5AV6 - chains G and J of the 10 polymer chains in the assembly; structure by X-ray diffraction, 2.20 A resolution.

Chain G:
Name: Histone H2A type 1-B/E
Organism: Homo sapiens
UniProtKB: P04908 (H2A1B_HUMAN); residues 0-129 here correspond to UniProt positions 1-130 (UniProt number = residue number + 1)
Amino-acid sequence (133 residues; numbered -3 to 129; the number before each row is that of its first residue; numbers below 1 keep their minus sign (Gly-3 is residue -3)):
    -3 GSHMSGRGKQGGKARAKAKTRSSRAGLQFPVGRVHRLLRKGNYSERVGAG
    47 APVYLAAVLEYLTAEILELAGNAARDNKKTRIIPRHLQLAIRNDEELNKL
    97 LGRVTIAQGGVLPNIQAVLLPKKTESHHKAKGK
Not modelled in the structure: -3 to 13, 119-129
Sequence notes: expression tag (-3 to -1)
Swiss-Prot annotation at these positions:
  - modified residue: Ser1 (N-acetylserine), Arg3 (Citrulline), Lys5 (N6-(2-hydroxyisobutyryl)lysine), Lys9 (N6-(2-hydroxyisobutyryl)lysine), Lys13 (N6-(beta-hydroxybutyryl)lysine), Lys36 (N6-(2-hydroxyisobutyryl)lysine), Lys74 (N6-(2-hydroxyisobutyryl)lysine), Lys75 (N6-(2-hydroxyisobutyryl)lysine), Lys95 (N6-(2-hydroxyisobutyryl)lysine), Gln104 (N5-methylglutamine), Lys118 (N6-(2-hydroxyisobutyryl)lysine), Lys119 (N6-crotonyllysine), Thr120 (Phosphothreonine), Lys125 (N6-crotonyllysine)
  - cross-link (Glycyl lysine isopeptide (Lys-Gly)): Lys13 (interchain with G-Cter in ubiquitin), Lys15 (interchain with G-Cter in ubiquitin), Lys119 (interchain with G-Cter in ubiquitin)

Chain J:
Molecule: 147-nt DNA strand
Sequence (147 nucleotides; each row starts with the number of its first residue; numbers below 1 keep their minus sign (DA-73 is residue -73)):
   -73 ATCAATATCCACCTGCAGATACTACCAAAAGTGTATTTGGAAACTGCTCC
   -23 ATCAAAAGGCATGTTCAGCTGGATTCCAGCTGAACATGCCTTTTGATGGA
    27 GCAGTTTCCAAATACACTTTTGGTAGTATCTGCAGGTGGATATTGAT
Ion coordination: Mn2+ site 1: DG-35, DG-34; Mn2+ site 2 near DG-3 (its only coordinating residue here); Mn2+ site 3 near DG5 (its only coordinating residue here); Mn2+ site 4 near DG27 (its only coordinating residue here); Mn2+ site 5 near DG48 (its only coordinating residue here); Mn2+ site 6 near DG61 (its only coordinating residue here)

Chain G / chain J interface:
Pairs across the interface (14):
  Ala14(G) with DG-43(J), phosphate contact; DT-42(J), phosphate contact
  Lys15(G) with DG-43(J), phosphate contact; DT-42(J), hydrogen bond to the phosphate
  Thr16(G) with DG-43(J), phosphate contact
  Arg17(G) with DG-43(J), salt bridge to the phosphate
  Arg20(G) with DT-42(J), salt bridge to the phosphate
  Gly28(G) with DA-44(J), phosphate contact
  Arg29(G) with DA-44(J), phosphate contact
  Arg32(G) with DA-45(J), phosphate contact; DA-44(J), salt bridge to the phosphate
  Arg42(G) with DT-36(J), sugar contact; DG-35(J), sugar contact
  Arg77(G) with DA-55(J), sugar contact
Other interface residues (no listed pair), chain G (11 interface residues in all): Glu41

Overview:
The interface between chain G and chain J involves 11 residues on one side and 7 on the other, with 1 hydrogen
bond and 3 salt bridges. Polar contacts include Lys15(G)-DT-42(J), Arg17(G)-DG-43(J) and Arg20(G)-DT-42(J).
DG-35(J) and DG-34(J) form the Mn2+ site 1.
Chain G is Histone H2A type 1-B/E (Homo sapiens) and chain J is a 147-nt DNA strand; the structure, human
nucleosome core particle, was determined by X-ray diffraction (same publication as 5AV5, 5AV8, 5AV9, 5AVB and
5AVC).
